9CET - chains P and T of the 4 polymer chains in the assembly; structure by electron microscopy, 3.00 A resolution.

Chain P:
Protein: Maltose/maltodextrin-binding periplasmic protein, Guillardia theta Fanzor1
Source organism: Escherichia coli K-12
UniProt: chimeric construct of P0AEX9, L1JXG4: residues -391 to -26 from P0AEX9 (MALE_ECOLI) positions 27-392 (UniProt number = residue number + 418); residues 2-690 from L1JXG4 positions 2-690 (same numbers)
Amino-acid sequence (1100 residues; numbered -409 to 690; the number before each row is that of its first residue; numbers below 1 keep their minus sign (Met-409 is residue -409)):
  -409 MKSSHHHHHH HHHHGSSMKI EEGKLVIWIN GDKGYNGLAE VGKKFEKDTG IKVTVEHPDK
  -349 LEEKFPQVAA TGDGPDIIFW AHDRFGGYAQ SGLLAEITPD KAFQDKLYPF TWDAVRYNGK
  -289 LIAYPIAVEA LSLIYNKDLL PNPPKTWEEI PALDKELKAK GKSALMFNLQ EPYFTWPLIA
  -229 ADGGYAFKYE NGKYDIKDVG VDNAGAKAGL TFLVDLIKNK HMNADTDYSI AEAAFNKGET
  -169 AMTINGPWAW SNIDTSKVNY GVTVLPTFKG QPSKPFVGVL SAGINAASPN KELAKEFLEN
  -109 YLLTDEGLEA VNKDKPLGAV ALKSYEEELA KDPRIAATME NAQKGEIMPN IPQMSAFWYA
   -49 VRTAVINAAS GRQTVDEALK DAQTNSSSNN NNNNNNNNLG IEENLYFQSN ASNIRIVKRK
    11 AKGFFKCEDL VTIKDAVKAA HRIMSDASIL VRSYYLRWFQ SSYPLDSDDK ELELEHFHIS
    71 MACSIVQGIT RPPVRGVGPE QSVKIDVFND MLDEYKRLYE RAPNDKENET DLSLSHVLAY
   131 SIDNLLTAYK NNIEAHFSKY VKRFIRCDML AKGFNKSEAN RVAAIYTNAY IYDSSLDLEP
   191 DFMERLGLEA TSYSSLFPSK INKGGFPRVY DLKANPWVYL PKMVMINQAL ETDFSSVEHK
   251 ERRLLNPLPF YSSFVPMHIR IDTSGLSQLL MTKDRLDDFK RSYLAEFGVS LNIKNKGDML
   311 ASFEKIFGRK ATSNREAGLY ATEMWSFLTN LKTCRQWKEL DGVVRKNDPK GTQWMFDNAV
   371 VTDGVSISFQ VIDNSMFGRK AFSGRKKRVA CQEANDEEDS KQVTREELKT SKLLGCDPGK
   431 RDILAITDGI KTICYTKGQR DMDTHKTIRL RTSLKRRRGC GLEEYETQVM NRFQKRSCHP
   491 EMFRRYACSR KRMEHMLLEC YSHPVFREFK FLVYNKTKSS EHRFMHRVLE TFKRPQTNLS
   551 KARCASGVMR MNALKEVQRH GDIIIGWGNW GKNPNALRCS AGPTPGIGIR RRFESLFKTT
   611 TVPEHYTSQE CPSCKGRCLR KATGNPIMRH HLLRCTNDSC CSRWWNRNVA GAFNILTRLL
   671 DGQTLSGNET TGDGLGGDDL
Disordered / not traced: -409 to 1, 183-203, 394-414, 581-598, 671-690
Cystine bridges: Cys554-Cys651
Construct notes: expression tag (-409 to -392); linker (-25 to 1)
Ion coordination: Zn2+: Cys621, Cys624, Cys628, Cys650
Reported in the primary citation:
  - mutagenesis - R85A: abolished catalytic activity
  - mutagenesis - S123A, H126A, Y130A, Q278A, F392A, N658D: decreased catalytic activity

Chain T:
Molecule: 81-nt DNA strand
Sequence (81 nucleotides; row label = number of the first residue in the row; numbers below 1 keep their minus sign (DG-54 is residue -54)):
   -54 GAATTCGAGC TCGGTACCCG GGCATTTAAG GAGAAGTCAT TTAATAAGGC CACTCTTAAA
     6 AAGCTTGGCG TAATCATGGT C
Disordered / not traced: -54 to -10, 13-26

Interface between chain P and chain T:
Residue-residue contacts (39; chain P residue first):
  Ser2(P) - DT-1(T)  hydrogen bond to the base
  Ile4(P) - DT-1(T)  base contact
  Arg81(P) - DA7(T)  hydrogen bond to the phosphate
  Arg81(P) - DG8(T)  salt bridge to the phosphate
  Arg85(P) - DA5(T)  hydrogen bond to the base
  Arg85(P) - DA6(T)  hydrogen bond to the sugar
  His126(P) - DT2(T)  hydrogen bond to the base
  Tyr130(P) - DC0(T)  hydrogen bond to the phosphate
  Thr137(P) - DA-3(T)  sugar contact
  Asn141(P) - DC-4(T)  hydrogen bond to the base
  Asn141(P) - DA-3(T)  hydrogen bond to the sugar
  Lys223(P) - DA-3(T)  salt bridge to the phosphate
  Arg270(P) - DT-1(T)  hydrogen bond to the phosphate
  Arg270(P) - DC0(T)  salt bridge to the phosphate
  Asp272(P) - DC0(T)  phosphate contact
  Ser274(P) - DT2(T)  base contact
  Gly307(P) - DA4(T)  base contact
  Leu310(P) - DT2(T)  sugar contact
  Ala311(P) - DT2(T)  phosphate contact
  Ala311(P) - DA3(T)  phosphate contact
  Ser312(P) - DT2(T)  phosphate contact
  Ser312(P) - DA3(T)  hydrogen bond to the phosphate
  Phe313(P) - DT2(T)  phosphate contact
  Lys315(P) - DA3(T)  salt bridge to the phosphate
  Arg389(P) - DT1(T)  salt bridge to the phosphate
  Arg389(P) - DT2(T)  salt bridge to the phosphate
  Lys390(P) - DT-1(T)  phosphate contact
  Lys390(P) - DC0(T)  sugar contact
  Lys390(P) - DT1(T)  sugar contact
  Lys430(P) - DG-7(T)  sugar contact
  Lys447(P) - DA-8(T)  hydrogen bond to the phosphate
  Lys447(P) - DG-7(T)  salt bridge to the phosphate
  Arg450(P) - DG-7(T)  salt bridge to the phosphate
  Arg459(P) - DA-8(T)  salt bridge to the phosphate
  Leu460(P) - DA-9(T)  sugar contact
  Ser463(P) - DA-9(T)  phosphate contact
  Trp580(P) - DG-6(T)  phosphate contact
  Ile599(P) - DG-6(T)  phosphate contact
  Arg601(P) - DC-5(T)  salt bridge to the phosphate
Also at the interface, not in a pair above, chain P (38 interface residues in all): Gly86, Asp133, Glu144, Thr273, Ala369, Gln380, Lys456, Arg467, Val523
Also at the interface, not in a pair above, chain T (18 interface residues in all): DC-2

Overview:
The interface between chain P and chain T involves 38 residues on one side and 18 on the other; the contacts
include 11 hydrogen bonds and 10 salt bridges. Among the polar pairs are Ser2(P)-DT-1(T), Arg85(P)-DA5(T) and
His126(P)-DT2(T). The paper reports that S123A, H126A and Y130A of chain P, among others, reduce catalytic
activity; R85A of chain P abolishes catalytic activity; 7 substitutions were tested in all.
Chain P is Maltose/maltodextrin-binding periplasmic protein, Guillardia theta Fanzor1 (Escherichia coli K-12)
and chain T is an 81-nt DNA strand; the structure, Guillardia theta Fanzor (GtFz) State 3, was determined by
electron microscopy (same publication as 9CER, 9CES, 9CEU, 9CEV, 9CEW, 9CEX and 6 further entries).
